Entry 9MSE (electron microscopy, 2.70 A resolution); this record covers chains M and V of the 16 polymer chains in the assembly.

# Chain M
Protein: RNA polymerase sigma-54 factor
Organism: Escherichia coli
Reference sequence: P24255 (RP54_ECOLI); residue numbers follow UniProt; this construct covers 1-477
Sequence (477 residues; numbered 1 to 477; the number before each row is that of its first residue):
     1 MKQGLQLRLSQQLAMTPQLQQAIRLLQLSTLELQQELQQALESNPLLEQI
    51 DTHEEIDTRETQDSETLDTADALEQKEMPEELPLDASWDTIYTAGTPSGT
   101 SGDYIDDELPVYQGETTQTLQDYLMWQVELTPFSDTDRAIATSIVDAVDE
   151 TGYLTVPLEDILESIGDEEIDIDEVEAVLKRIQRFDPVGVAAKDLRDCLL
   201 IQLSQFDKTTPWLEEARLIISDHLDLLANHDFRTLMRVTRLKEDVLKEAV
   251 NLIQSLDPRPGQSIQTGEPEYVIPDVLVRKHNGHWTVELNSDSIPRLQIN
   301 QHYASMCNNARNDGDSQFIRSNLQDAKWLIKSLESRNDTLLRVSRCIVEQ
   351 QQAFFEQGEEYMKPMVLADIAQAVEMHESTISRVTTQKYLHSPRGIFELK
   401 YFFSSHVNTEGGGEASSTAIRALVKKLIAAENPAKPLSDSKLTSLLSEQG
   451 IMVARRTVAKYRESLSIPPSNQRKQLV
Disordered / not traced: 57-110
Swiss-Prot annotation at these positions:
  - DNA-binding region: Val366 to Thr385 (H-T-H motif)
  - motif: Ala454 to Arg462 (RPON box)
From the paper describing this entry:
  - conformationally variable residues (register shift): Met1 to Leu13, Pro17

# Chain V
Molecule: dhsU (-60 to +30) template strand
Sequence (90 nucleotides; row label = number of the first residue in the row):
     1 CCACCCATACTCTTACCTCCATTTTTGTTCGTTGTATTTATTGCAATTTT
    51 CGTGCCAATTTCTGGACACTGAAATTCTAAGGAACTTGCG
Disordered / not traced: 1-31, 66-90

# How chain M and chain V interact
Residue-residue contacts (27):
  Leu19(M) with DT42(V), sugar contact; DG43(V), base contact
  Gln21(M) with DT41(V), base contact
  Ile23(M) with DT42(V), sugar contact
  Lys327(M) with DT39(V), salt bridge to the phosphate
  Ser335(M) with DT42(V), hydrogen bond to the base
  Thr339(M) with DT42(V), base contact
  Met376(M) with DG43(V), phosphate contact
  His377(M) with DG43(V), hydrogen bond to the phosphate; DC44(V), base contact
  Ser379(M) with DC44(V), hydrogen bond to the base
  Thr380(M) with DT42(V), phosphate contact; DG43(V), hydrogen bond to the phosphate
  Arg383(M) with DG43(V), base contact
  Ser405(M) with DC51(V), hydrogen bond to the phosphate; DG52(V), hydrogen bond to the phosphate
  Val453(M) with DT53(V), phosphate contact
  Ala454(M) with DT53(V), hydrogen bond to the phosphate
  Arg456(M) with DT53(V), base contact; DG54(V), base contact
  Thr457(M) with DG52(V), sugar contact; DT53(V), hydrogen bond to the phosphate
  Lys460(M) with DC51(V), salt bridge to the phosphate; DG52(V), salt bridge to the phosphate
  Tyr461(M) with DG52(V), hydrogen bond to the phosphate
  Asn471(M) with DT61(V), phosphate contact
  Lys474(M) with DT61(V), salt bridge to the phosphate
Other interface residues (no listed pair), chain M (29 interface residues in all): Gln18, Ala22, Leu26, Trp328, Ser332, Glu375, His406, Ser417, Met452
Other interface residues (no listed pair), chain V (12 interface residues in all): DA45, DT60

# Overview
29 residues of chain M face 12 of chain V across their interface, with 9 hydrogen bonds and 4 salt bridges.
Polar pairs include Ser335(M)-DT42(V), Ser379(M)-DC44(V) and His377(M)-DG43(V). The paper reports
conformational variability at Met1(M) and Pro17(M).
Here chain M is RNA polymerase sigma-54 factor (Escherichia coli) and chain V is dhsU (-60 to +30) template
strand. Entry 9MSE (de novo SigN RNA polymerase transcription initiation intermediate with pre-catalytic bEBP
state (RPi1 open ring)) was determined by electron microscopy together with 9MSF, 9MSG, 9MSH and 9MSJ from the
same study.
